Entry 2GEK (X-ray diffraction, 2.40 A resolution); this record covers chain A.

[Chain A]
Protein: PHOSPHATIDYLINOSITOL MANNOSYLTRANSFERASE (PimA)
From: Mycobacterium smegmatis
Reference sequence: A0QWG6 (A0QWG6_MYCS2); numbering as in UniProt (aligned over 1-386)
Sequence (406 residues; each row starts with the number of its first residue; numbers below 1 keep their minus sign (Met-19 is residue -19)):
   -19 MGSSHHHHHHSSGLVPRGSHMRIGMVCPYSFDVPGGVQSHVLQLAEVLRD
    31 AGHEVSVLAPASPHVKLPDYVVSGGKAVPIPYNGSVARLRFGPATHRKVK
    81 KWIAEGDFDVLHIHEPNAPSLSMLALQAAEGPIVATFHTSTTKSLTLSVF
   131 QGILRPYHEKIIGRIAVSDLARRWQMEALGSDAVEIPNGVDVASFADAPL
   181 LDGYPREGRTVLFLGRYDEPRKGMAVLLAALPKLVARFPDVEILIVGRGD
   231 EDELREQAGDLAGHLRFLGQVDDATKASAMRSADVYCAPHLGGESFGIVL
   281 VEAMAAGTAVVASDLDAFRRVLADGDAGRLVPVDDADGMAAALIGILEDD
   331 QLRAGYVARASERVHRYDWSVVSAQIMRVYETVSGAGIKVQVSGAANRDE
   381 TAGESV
Unresolved in the structure: -19 to 0, 59-70, 374-386
Small-molecule neighbours: GDP (guanosine-5'-diphosphate): Pro14, Gly15, Gly16, Ser19, Leu194, Lys202, Val226, Gly227, Gly249, Gln250, Val251, Asp252, Asp253, Lys256, Ile278, Val279, Glu282
Curated features (UniProtKB/Swiss-Prot):
  - binding site (GDP-alpha-D-mannose): Tyr9, Gly16, Arg196, Arg201, Lys202, Val251 to Asp253, Lys256, Glu274 to Ile278, Glu282
  - binding site (a 1,2-diacyl-sn-glycero-3-phospho-(1D-myo-inositol)): Gln18, Tyr62, Asn63, Arg68
  - site: His118 (Important for catalytic activity)
  - mutagenesis: Tyr9 (Y9A: Loss of mannosyltransferase activity), Gln18 (Q18A: Strong decrease of mannosyltransferase activity), Tyr62 (Y62A: Loss of mannosyltransferase activity), Asn63 (N63A: Loss of mannosyltransferase activity), Ser65 (S65A: Same activity as the wild-type), Arg68 (R68A: Loss of mannosyltransferase activity), Arg70 (R70A: Same activity as the wild-type), Arg77 to Lys81 (Loss of mannosyltransferase activity and the ability to bind phospholipid aggregates), His118 (H118A: Loss of mannosyltransferase activity), Lys123 (K123A: 23% less active than the wild-type), Thr126 (T126C: Interacts only marginally with GDP and is inactive; when associated with C-359; T126W: No change in the activity), Arg196 (R196A: Loss of mannosyltransferase activity), 4 further mutagenesis entries in UniProt

[In short]
Chain A binds GDP. UniProt lists 15 GDP-alpha-D-mannose-binding residues, 4 residues binding
1,2-diacyl-sn-glycero-3-phospho-(1D-myo-inositol) and 20 mutagenesis sites.
Chain A is PHOSPHATIDYLINOSITOL MANNOSYLTRANSFERASE (PimA) (Mycobacterium smegmatis); the structure, Crystal
Structure of phosphatidylinositol mannosyltransferase (PimA) from Mycobacterium smegmatis in complex with GDP,
was determined by X-ray diffraction (same publication as 2GEJ).
